Entry 8D6W (electron microscopy, 3.00 A resolution); this record covers chains C and D of the 35 polymer chains in the assembly.

Chain C (and D):
Name: Proteasome subunit alpha
Organism: Mycobacterium tuberculosis
Notes: EC 3.4.25.1; chain D of this document is another copy of the same molecule, construct and numbering; everything in this record applies to it too
UniProtKB: A5U4D5 (PSA_MYCTA); residue numbers follow UniProt; this construct covers 1-248
Sequence (248 residues; each row starts with the number of its first residue):
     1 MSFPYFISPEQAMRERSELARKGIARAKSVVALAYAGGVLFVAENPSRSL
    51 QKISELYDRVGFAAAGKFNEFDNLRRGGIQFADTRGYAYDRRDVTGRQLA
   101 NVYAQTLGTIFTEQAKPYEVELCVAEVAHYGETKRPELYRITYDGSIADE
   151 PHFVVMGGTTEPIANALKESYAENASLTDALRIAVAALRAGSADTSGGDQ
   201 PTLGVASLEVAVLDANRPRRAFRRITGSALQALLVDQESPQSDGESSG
Disordered / not traced: 1-7, 191-202, 235-248
Reported in the primary citation:
  - mutagenesis - E119A: abolished catalytic activity on Pup-FabD
  - mutagenesis - D144A, S146A: decreased catalytic activity on Pup-FabD

How chain C and chain D interact:
Contacting residue pairs - 16 pairs, chain C then chain D:
  P9(C) with E15(D)
  E10(C) with E15(D); L19(D)
  R97(C) with S49(D)
  N101(C) with L50(D)
  A104(C) with N69(D)
  Q105(C) with N69(D), hydrogen bond (side chain-backbone); D72(D); N73(D)
  G108(C) with N69(D)
  E113(C) with Q114(D), hydrogen bond
  R135(C) with R48(D)
  Y139(C) with S49(D), hydrogen bond
  I147(C) with L50(D), hydrophobic
  D149(C) with S49(D), hydrogen bond
  P151(C) with R48(D)
Interface residues without a listed pair, chain C (17 interface residues in all): S8, T112, D144, G145
Interface residues without a listed pair, chain D (14 interface residues in all): K22, K67, F68, R76, K116

In short:
17 residues of chain C face 14 of chain D across their interface; the contacts include 4 hydrogen bonds. Polar
contacts include Q105(C)-N69(D), E113(C)-Q114(D) and Y139(C)-S49(D). From the paper: D144A and S146A of chain
C reduce catalytic activity on Pup-FabD; E119A of chain C abolishes catalytic activity on Pup-FabD.
Both chains are Proteasome subunit alpha (Mycobacterium tuberculosis). Entry 8D6W (Structure of the
Mycobacterium tuberculosis 20S proteasome bound to the C-terminal GQYL motif of the ADP-bound ...) was
determined by electron microscopy (same publication as 8D6V, 8D6X and 8D6Y).
